PDB entry 6ML5 | X-ray diffraction, 1.65 A resolution | chains A and E of the 3 polymer chains in the assembly

Chain A:
Molecule: Zinc finger and BTB domain-containing protein 24
From: Mus musculus
Notes: fragment: zinc fingers 4-8
UniProt: Q80X44 (ZBT24_MOUSE); residues 375-519 here = UniProt positions 375-519
Chain sequence (151 residues; row label = number of the first residue in the row):
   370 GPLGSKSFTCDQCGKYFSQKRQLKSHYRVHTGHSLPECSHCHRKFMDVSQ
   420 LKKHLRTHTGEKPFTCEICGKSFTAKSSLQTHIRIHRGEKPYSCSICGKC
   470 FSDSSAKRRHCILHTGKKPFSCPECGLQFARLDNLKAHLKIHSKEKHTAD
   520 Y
Unresolved in the structure: 370-372, 515-520
Sequence notes: expression tag (370-374, 520)
Ion coordination: Zn2+ site 1: Cys379, Cys382, His395, His399; Zn2+ site 2: Cys407, Cys410, His423, His427; Zn2+ site 3: Cys435, Cys438, His451, His455; Zn2+ site 4: Cys463, Cys466, His479, His483; Zn2+ site 5: Cys491, Cys494, His507, His511
Curated features (UniProtKB/Swiss-Prot):
  - zinc finger: Phe377 to His399 (C2H2-type 4), Pro405 to His427 (C2H2-type 5), Phe433 to His455 (C2H2-type 6), Tyr461 to His483 (C2H2-type 7), Phe489 to His511 (C2H2-type 8)
What the authors report for this chain:
  - disease-associated variants - C382Y, C407G: abolished binding to 12-bp ZBTB24 motif
  - mutagenesis - C382Y, C407G: abolished expression in response to CDCA7 level
  - mutagenesis - C382Y, C407G: abolished signaling in response to Cdca7-Luc reporter

Chain E:
Molecule: 20-nt DNA strand
Sequence (20 nucleotides; row label = number of the first residue in the row):
     1 ACGCAGGTCCTGGACGAATT

Chain A / chain E interface:
Contacting residue pairs (43; chain A residue first):
  Arg412(A) with DG12(E), salt bridge to the phosphate
  Phe414(A) with DG12(E), phosphate contact; DG13(E), phosphate contact
  Met415(A) with DA14(E), phosphate contact
  Gln419(A) with DA14(E), hydrogen bond to the base; DC15(E), base contact
  Lys422(A) with DG13(E), hydrogen bond to the base
  His423(A) with DG12(E), salt bridge to the phosphate
  Thr426(A) with DT11(E), phosphate contact; DG12(E), phosphate contact
  Lys431(A) with DC10(E), salt bridge to the phosphate
  Lys440(A) with DC9(E), phosphate contact
  Ser441(A) with DC10(E), phosphate contact
  Phe442(A) with DC9(E), phosphate contact; DC10(E), phosphate contact
  Thr443(A) with DC10(E), hydrogen bond to the phosphate; DT11(E), base contact
  Ser447(A) with DC10(E), base contact; DT11(E), base contact
  His451(A) with DC9(E), salt bridge to the phosphate
  Ile454(A) with DT8(E), phosphate contact; DC9(E), phosphate contact
  Lys468(A) with DG6(E), phosphate contact
  Phe470(A) with DG6(E), phosphate contact; DG7(E), phosphate contact
  Asp472(A) with DT8(E), base contact; DC9(E), hydrogen bond to the base
  Ala475(A) with DT8(E), base contact
  Arg478(A) with DG6(E), base contact; DG7(E), hydrogen bond to the base; DT8(E), base contact
  His479(A) with DG6(E), salt bridge to the phosphate
  Leu482(A) with DA5(E), phosphate contact; DG6(E), phosphate contact
  Lys487(A) with DC4(E), salt bridge to the phosphate
  Leu496(A) with DG3(E), sugar contact
  Phe498(A) with DG3(E), sugar contact; DC4(E), phosphate contact
  Arg500(A) with DA5(E), base contact; DG6(E), hydrogen bond to the base
  Asn503(A) with DC4(E), base contact; DA5(E), hydrogen bond to the base
  His507(A) with DG3(E), salt bridge to the phosphate
Other interface residues (no listed pair), chain A (35 interface residues in all): Lys413, Asp416, Ala444, Lys459, Ser474, Gln497, Ile510
Other interface residues (no listed pair), chain E (14 interface residues in all): DC2

In short:
The interface between chain A and chain E involves 35 residues on one side and 14 on the other; the contacts
include 7 hydrogen bonds and 7 salt bridges. Polar contacts include Gln419(A)-DA14(E), Lys422(A)-DG13(E) and
Asp472(A)-DC9(E). The paper reports that C382Y and C407G of chain A abolish binding to 12-bp ZBTB24 motif;
C382Y and C407G of chain A abolish expression in response to CDCA7 level.
Here chain A is Zinc finger and BTB domain-containing protein 24 (Mus musculus) and chain E is a 20-nt DNA
strand. Entry 6ML5 (ZBTB24 Zinc Fingers 4-8 with 19+1mer DNA Oligonucleotide (Sequence 4)) was determined by
X-ray diffraction, deposited together with 6ML2, 6ML3, 6ML4, 6ML6 and 6ML7.
